PDB entry 4U1N | X-ray diffraction, 1.77 A resolution | chains A and B of the 3 polymer chains in the assembly

Chain A:
Molecule: HLA class I histocompatibility antigen, B-42 alpha chain
Organism: Homo sapiens
UniProt: P30480 (1B42_HUMAN); residues 1-277 here correspond to UniProt positions 25-301 (UniProt number = residue number + 24)
Chain sequence (278 residues; each row starts with the number of its first residue; numbering starts at 0):
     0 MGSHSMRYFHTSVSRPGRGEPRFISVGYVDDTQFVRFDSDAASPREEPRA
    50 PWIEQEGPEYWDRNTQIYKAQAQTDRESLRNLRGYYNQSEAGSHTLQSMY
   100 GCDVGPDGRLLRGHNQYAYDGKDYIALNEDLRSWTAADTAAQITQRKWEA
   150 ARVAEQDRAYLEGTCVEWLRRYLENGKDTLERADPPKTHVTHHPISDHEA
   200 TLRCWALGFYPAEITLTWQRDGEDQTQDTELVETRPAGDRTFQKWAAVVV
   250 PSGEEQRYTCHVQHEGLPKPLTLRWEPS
Disulfides: C101-C164, C203-C259
Sequence notes: initiating methionine (0); conflict H9 (Tyr33 in P30480)

Chain B:
Molecule: Beta-2-microglobulin
Organism: Homo sapiens
UniProt: P61769 (B2MG_HUMAN); residues 1-99 here correspond to UniProt positions 21-119 (UniProt number = residue number + 20)
Chain sequence (100 residues; each row starts with the number of its first residue; numbering starts at 0):
     0 MIQRTPKIQVYSRHPAENGKSNFLNCYVSGFHPSDIEVDLLKNGERIEKV
    50 EHSDLSFSKDWSFYLLYYTEFTPTEKDEYACRVNHVTLSQPKIVKWDRDM
Disulfides: C25-C80
Sequence notes: initiating methionine (0)
Swiss-Prot annotation at these positions:
  - modified residue: Q2 (Pyrrolidone carboxylic acid)
  - glycosylation: I1 (N-linked (Glc) (glycation) isoleucine), K19 (N-linked (Glc) (glycation) lysine), K41 (N-linked (Glc) (glycation) lysine), K48 (N-linked (Glc) (glycation) lysine), K58 (N-linked (Glc) (glycation) lysine), K91 (N-linked (Glc) (glycation) lysine), K94 (N-linked (Glc) (glycation) lysine)

Interface between chain A and chain B:
Contacting residue pairs - 58 pairs, chain A then chain B:
  F8(A) with S55(B); F56(B), hydrophobic
  H9(A) with F56(B)
  T10(A) with F56(B); F62(B)
  V12(A) with S33(B)
  I23(A) with L54(B), hydrophobic
  V25(A) with D53(B); L54(B); S55(B)
  Y27(A) with S55(B); Y63(B), hydrogen bond
  Q32(A) with D53(B), hydrogen bond
  R35(A) with D53(B), salt bridge
  R48(A) with D53(B), salt bridge
  Q96(A) with H31(B), hydrogen bond; F56(B); W60(B), hydrogen bond (side chain-backbone); F62(B)
  S97(A) with F56(B)
  M98(A) with F56(B), hydrophobic; S57(B); K58(B); W60(B), hydrophobic
  Q115(A) with W60(B)
  Y116(A) with W60(B)
  A117(A) with W60(B), hydrophobic
  D119(A) with M0(B); I1(B); H31(B)
  G120(A) with R3(B), hydrogen bond (backbone-side chain); H31(B)
  K121(A) with I1(B)
  D122(A) with W60(B), hydrogen bond
  T190(A) with D98(B), hydrogen bond
  H192(A) with D98(B), salt bridge
  R202(A) with D98(B), salt bridge
  W204(A) with D98(B), hydrogen bond; M99(B)
  V231(A) with Q8(B)
  E232(A) with K6(B); Q8(B), hydrogen bond (backbone-side chain); Y26(B); S28(B), hydrogen bond
  R234(A) with Q8(B), hydrogen bond; Y10(B); M99(B), hydrogen bond (side chain-backbone)
  P235(A) with Y10(B), hydrogen bond (backbone-side chain); N24(B); Y26(B)
  A236(A) with R12(B), hydrogen bond (backbone-side chain); N24(B), hydrogen bond (backbone-side chain)
  G237(A) with R12(B), hydrogen bond (backbone-side chain)
  D238(A) with R12(B)
  Q242(A) with Y10(B); S11(B), hydrogen bond (side chain-backbone); R12(B), hydrogen bond (side chain-backbone)
  W244(A) with M99(B), hydrogen bond (side chain-backbone)
Other interface residues (no listed pair), chain A (37 interface residues in all): S92, H93, T94, T233
Other interface residues (no listed pair), chain B (26 interface residues in all): H13, L65

Summary:
Chain A and chain B form an interface of 37 and 26 residues respectively, with 19 hydrogen bonds and 4 salt
bridges. Polar contacts include R35(A)-D53(B), R48(A)-D53(B) and H192(A)-D98(B).
Chain A is HLA class I histocompatibility antigen, B-42 alpha chain and chain B is Beta-2-microglobulin, both
from Homo sapiens; the structure, HLA class I micropolymorphisms determine peptide-HLA landscape and dictate
differential HIV-1 escape through identical epitopes, was determined by X-ray diffraction, deposited together
with 4U1H, 4U1I, 4U1J, 4U1K, 4U1L, 4U1M and 4U1S.
